PDB entry 9DRT | X-ray diffraction, 2.51 A resolution | chains E and F of the 6 polymer chains in the assembly

[Chain E]
Protein: Phenylalanine--tRNA ligase beta subunit
Organism: Mycobacterium tuberculosis H37Rv
Notes: EC 6.1.1.20
UniProt: P9WFU1 (SYFB_MYCTU); residues 1-831 here = UniProt positions 1-831
Amino-acid sequence (835 residues; each row starts with the number of its first residue; numbers below 1 keep their minus sign (Gln-3 is residue -3)):
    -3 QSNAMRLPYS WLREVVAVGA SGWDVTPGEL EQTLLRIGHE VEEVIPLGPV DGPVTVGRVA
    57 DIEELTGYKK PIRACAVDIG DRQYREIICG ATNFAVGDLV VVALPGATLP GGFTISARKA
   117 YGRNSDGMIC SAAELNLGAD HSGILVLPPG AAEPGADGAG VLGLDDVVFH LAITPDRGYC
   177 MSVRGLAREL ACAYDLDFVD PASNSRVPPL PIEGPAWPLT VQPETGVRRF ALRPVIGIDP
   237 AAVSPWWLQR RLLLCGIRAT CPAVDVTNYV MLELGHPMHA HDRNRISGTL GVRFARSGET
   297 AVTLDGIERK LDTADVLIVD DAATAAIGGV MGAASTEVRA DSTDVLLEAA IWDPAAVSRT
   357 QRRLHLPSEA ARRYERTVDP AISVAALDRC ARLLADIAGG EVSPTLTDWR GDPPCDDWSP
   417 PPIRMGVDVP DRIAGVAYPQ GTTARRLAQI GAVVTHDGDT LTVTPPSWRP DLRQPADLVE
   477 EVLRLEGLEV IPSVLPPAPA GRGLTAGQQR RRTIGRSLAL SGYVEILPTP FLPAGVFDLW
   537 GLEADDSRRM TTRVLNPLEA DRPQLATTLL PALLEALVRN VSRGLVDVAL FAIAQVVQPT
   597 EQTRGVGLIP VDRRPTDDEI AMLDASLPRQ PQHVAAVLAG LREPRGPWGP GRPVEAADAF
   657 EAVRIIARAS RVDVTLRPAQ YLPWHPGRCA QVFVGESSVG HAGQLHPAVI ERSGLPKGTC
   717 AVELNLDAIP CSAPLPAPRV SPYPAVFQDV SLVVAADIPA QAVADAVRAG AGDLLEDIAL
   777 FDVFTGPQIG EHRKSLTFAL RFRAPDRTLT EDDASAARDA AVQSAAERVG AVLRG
Not modelled in the structure: -3, 61-67, 85-87, 114-120, 136-137
Differences from the reference sequence: expression tag (-3 to 0)
Ion coordination: Mg2+ site 1: Glu36 (shared with 1 residue of chain D); Mg2+ site 2: Glu476 (shared with 1 residue of chain D)
Swiss-Prot annotation at these positions:
  - binding site (Mg(2+)): Asp467, Asp473, Glu476, Glu477
From the paper describing this entry:
  - binding site for tRNA(Phe) (chain F): Val260, Asn264, His275, Ala276, Leu300, Val334, Ser364
  - catalytic residues: Thr263, Asn264, Ser364 (proposed by the authors, not directly observed)
  - specificity-determining residues: Gly325, Glu344 (proposed by the authors, not directly observed)

[Chain F]
Molecule: tRNA(Phe)
Sequence (77 nucleotides; row label = number of the first residue in the row):
     1 GGCCAGGUAG CUCAGUCGGU AUGAGCGUCC GCCUGAAAAG CGGAAGGUCG GCGGUUCGAU
    61 CCCGCCCCUG GCCACCA

[Interface between chain E and chain F]
Contacting residue pairs (17):
  Arg254(E) - C76(F)  salt bridge to the phosphate
  Arg254(E) - A77(F)  salt bridge to the phosphate
  Val260(E) - A77(F)  base contact
  Asn264(E) - A77(F)  hydrogen bond to the sugar
  His275(E) - A77(F)  hydrogen bond to the base
  Leu300(E) - A77(F)  base contact
  Val334(E) - A77(F)  base contact
  Pro553(E) - C68(F)  phosphate contact
  Leu554(E) - C68(F)  phosphate contact
  Glu555(E) - C68(F)  phosphate contact
  Ala556(E) - C67(F)  hydrogen bond to the phosphate
  Ala556(E) - C68(F)  hydrogen bond to the phosphate
  Asp557(E) - C67(F)  hydrogen bond to the sugar
  Ser578(E) - G10(F)  hydrogen bond to the sugar
  Ser578(E) - C11(F)  sugar contact
  Arg579(E) - C11(F)  hydrogen bond to the phosphate
  Arg579(E) - U12(F)  salt bridge to the phosphate
Also at the interface, not in a pair above, chain E (19 interface residues in all): Ala276, Asp301, Ile303, Met327, Glu333, Ser364
Also at the interface, not in a pair above, chain F (8 interface residues in all): C75

[Summary]
Chain E and chain F form an interface of 19 and 8 residues respectively, with 7 hydrogen bonds and 3 salt
bridges. Among the polar pairs are His275(E)-A77(F), Asn264(E)-A77(F) and Asp557(E)-C67(F). The paper reports
catalytic residues Thr263(E), Asn264(E) and Ser364(E); a binding site for tRNA(Phe) (chain F) at Val260(E),
Asn264(E) and His275(E) among others.
Chain E is Phenylalanine--tRNA ligase beta subunit (Mycobacterium tuberculosis H37Rv) and chain F is
tRNA(Phe); the structure, Crystal structure of the complex of M. tuberculosis PheRS with cognate precursor
tRNA and fragment DDD00805735, was determined by X-ray diffraction together with 9DSX, 9DTF, 9DRS and 9DRV
from the same study.
